1K9M - chains A and C of the 30 polymer chains in the assembly; structure by X-ray diffraction, 3.00 A resolution.

== Chain A ==
Molecule: 23S RRNA
Organism: Haloarcula marismortui
Sequence (2922 nucleotides; numbered 2 to 2923; the number before each row is that of its first residue):
     2 UUGGCUACUA UGCCAGCUGG UGGAUUGCUC GGCUCAGGCG CUGAUGAAGG ACGUGCCAAG
    62 CUGCGAUAAG CCAUGGGGAG CCGCACGGAG GCGAAGAACC AUGGAUUUCC GAAUGAGAAU
   122 CUCUCUAACA AUUGCUUCGC GCAAUGAGGA ACCCCGAGAA CUGAAACAUC UCAGUAUCGG
   182 GAGGAACAGA AAACGCAAUG UGAUGUCGUU AGUAACCGCG AGUGAACGCG AUACAGCCCA
   242 AACCGAAGCC CUCACGGGCA AUGUGGUGUC AGGGCUACCU CUCAUCAGCC GACCGUCUCG
   302 ACGAAGUCUC UUGGAACAGA GCGUGAUACA GGGUGACAAC CCCGUACUCG AGACCAGUAC
   362 GACGUGCGGU AGUGCCAGAG UAGCGGGGGU UGGAUAUCCC UCGCGAAUAA CGCAGGCAUC
   422 GACUGCGAAG GCUAAACACA ACCUGAGACC GAUAGUGAAC AAGUAGUGUG AACGAACGCU
   482 GCAAAGUACC CUCAGAAGGG AGGCGAAAUA GAGCAUGAAA UCAGUUGGCG AUCGAGCGAC
   542 AGGGCAUACA AGGUCCCUCG ACGAAUGACC GACGCGCGAG CGUCCAGUAA GACUCACGGG
   602 AAGCCGAUGU UCUGUCGUAC GUUUUGAAAA ACGAGCCAGG GAGUGUGUCU GCAUGGCAAG
   662 UCUAACCGGA GUAUCCGGGG AGGCACAGGG AAACCGACAU GGCCGCAGGG CUUUGCCCGA
   722 GGGCCGCCGU CUUCAAGGGC GGGGAGCCAU GUGGACACGA CCCGAAUCCG GACGAUCUAC
   782 GCAUGGACAA GAUGAAGCGU GCCGAAAGGC ACGUGGAAGU CUGUUAGAGU UGGUGUCCUA
   842 CAAUACCCUC UCGUGAUCUA UGUGUAGGGG UGAAAGGCCC AUCGAGUCCG GCAACAGCUG
   902 GUUCCAAUCG AAACAUGUCG AAGCAUGACC UCCGCCGAGG UAGUCUGUGA GGUAGAGCGA
   962 CCGAUUGGUG UGUCCGCCUC CGAGAGGAGU CGGCACACCU GUCAAACUCC AAACUUACAG
  1022 ACGCCGUUUG ACGCGGGGAU UCCGGUGCGC GGGGUAAGCC UGUGUACCAG GAGGGGAACA
  1082 ACCCAGAGAU AGGUUAAGGU CCCCAAGUGU GGAUUAAGUG UAAUCCUCUG AAGGUGGUCU
  1142 CGAGCCCUAG ACAGCCGGGA GGUGAGCUUA GAAGCAGCUA CCCUCUAAGA AAAGCGUAAC
  1202 AGCUUACCGG CCGAGGUUUG AGGCGCCCAA AAUGAUCGGG ACUCAAAUCC ACCACCGAGA
  1262 CCUGUCCGUA CCACUCAUAC UGGUAAUCGA GUAGAUUGGC GCUCUAAUUG GAUGGAAGUA
  1322 GGGGUGAAAA CUCCUAUGGA CCGAUUAGUG ACGAAAAUCC UGGCCAUAGU AGCAGCGAUA
  1382 GUCGGGUGAG AACCCCGACG GCCUAAUGGA UAAGGGUUCC UCAGCACUGC UGAUCAGCUG
  1442 AGGGUUAGCC GGUCCUAAGU CAUACCGCAA CUCGACUAUG ACGAAAUGGG AAACGGGUUA
  1502 AUAUUCCCGU GCCACUAUGC AGUGAAAGUU GACGCCCUGG GGUCGAUCAC GCUGGGCAUU
  1562 CGCCCAGUCG AACCGUCCAA CUCCGUGGAA GCCGUAAUGG CAGGAAGCGG ACGAACGGCG
  1622 GCAUAGGGAA ACGUGAUUCA ACCUGGGGCC CAUGAAAAGA CGAGCAUAGU GUCCGUACCG
  1682 AGAACCGACA CAGGUGUCCA UGGCGGCGAA AGCCAAGGCC UGUCGGGAGC AACCAACGUU
  1742 AGGGAAUUCG GCAAGUUAGU CCCGUACCUU CGGAAGAAGG GAUGCCUGCU CCGGAACGGA
  1802 GCAGGUCGCA GUGACUCGGA AGCUCGGACU GUCUAGUAAC AACAUAGGUG ACCGCAAAUC
  1862 CGCAAGGACU CGUACGGUCA CUGAAUCCUG CCCAGUGCAG GUAUCUGAAC ACCUCGUACA
  1922 AGAGGACGAA GGACCUGUCA ACGGCGGGGG UAACUAUGAC CCUCUUAAGG UAGCGUAGUA
  1982 CCUUGCCGCA UCAGUAGCGG CUUGCAUGAA UGGAUUAACC AGAGCUUCAC UGUCCCAACG
  2042 UUGGGCCCGG UGAACUGUAC AUUCCAGUGC GGAGUCUGGA GACACCCAGG GGGAAGCGAA
  2102 GACCCUAUGG AGCUUUACUG CAGGCUGUCG CUGAGACGUG GUCGCCGAUG UGCAGCAUAG
  2162 GUAGGAGACA CUACACAGGU ACCCGCGCUA GCGGGCCACC GAGUCAACAG UGAAAUACUA
  2222 CCCGUCGGUG ACUGCGACUC UCACUCCGGG AGGAGGACAC CGAUAGCCGG GCAGUUUGAC
  2282 UGGGGCGGUA CGCGCUCGAA AAGAUAUCGA GCGCGCCCUA UGGCUAUCUC AGCCGGGACA
  2342 GAGACCCGGC GAAGAGUGCA AGAGCAAAAG AUAGCUUGAC AGUGUUCUUC CCAACGAGGA
  2402 ACGCUGACGC GAAAGCGUGG UCUAGCGAAC CAAUUAGCCU GCUUGAUGCG GGCAAUUGAU
  2462 GACAGAAAAG CUACCCUAGG GAUAACAGAG UCGUCACUCG CAAGAGCACA UAUCGACCGA
  2522 GUGGCUUGCU ACCUCGAUGU CGGUUCCCUC CAUCCUGCCC GUGCAGAAGC GGGCAAGGGU
  2582 GAGGUUGUUC GCCUAUUAAA GGAGGUCGUG AGCUGGGUUU AGACCGUCGU GAGACAGGUC
  2642 GGCUGCUAUC UACUGGGUGU GUAAUGGUGU CUGACAAGAA CGACCGUAUA GUACGAGAGG
  2702 AACUACGGUU GGUGGCCACU GGUGUACCGG UUGUUCGAGA GAGCACGUGC CGGGUAGCCA
  2762 CGCCACACGG GGUAAGAGCU GAACGCAUCU AAGCUCGAAA CCCACUUGGA AAAGAGACAC
  2822 CGCCGAGGUC CCGCGUACAA GACGCGGUCG AUAGACUCGG GGUGUGCGCG UCGAGGUAAC
  2882 GAGACGUUAA GCCCACGAGC ACUAACAGAC CAAAGCCAUC AU
Disordered / not traced: 2-9, 126-127, 715, 971-998, 1560, 1952-1963, 2137-2236, 2339-2343, 2665-2666, 2915-2923
Differences from the reference sequence: conflict C560 (U3155 in 3377779)
Covalently attached groups: tylosin (TYK) linked to A2103
Metal / ion sites: Mg2+ site 1 near G28 (its only coordinating residue here); Na+ site 1: C40, G41; Na+ site 2: G56, A59, G61; Na+ site 3: G66, U107, U108; Mg2+ site 2 near U115 (its only coordinating residue here); Na+ site 4: C141, G142; Na+ site 5 near U146 (its only coordinating residue here); Mg2+ site 3: C162, U2276; K+ site 1: C162, U163, U172; Mg2+ site 4: A165, A167, C168; Na+ site 6: A165, A166, A167; Mg2+ site 5: A166, G219; 60 more Na+ sites not listed; 99 more Mg2+ sites not listed; 1 more K+ sites not listed
Residues lining bound ligands: tylosin (TYK): C839, A841, A843, A844, U845, G2099, A2100, G2102, A2538, G2540, G2646

== Chain C ==
Molecule: Ribosomal protein L2
Organism: Haloarcula marismortui
UniProtKB: P20276 (RL2_HALMA); residue numbers follow UniProt; this construct covers 1-239
Amino-acid sequence (239 residues; numbered 1 to 239; the number before each row is that of its first residue):
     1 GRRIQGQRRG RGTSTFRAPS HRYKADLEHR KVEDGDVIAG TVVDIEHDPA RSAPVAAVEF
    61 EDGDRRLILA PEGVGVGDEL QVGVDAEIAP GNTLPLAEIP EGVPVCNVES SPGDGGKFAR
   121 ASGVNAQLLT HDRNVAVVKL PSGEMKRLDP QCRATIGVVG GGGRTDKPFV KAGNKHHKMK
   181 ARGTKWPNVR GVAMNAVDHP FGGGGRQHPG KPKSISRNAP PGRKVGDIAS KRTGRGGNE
Disordered / not traced: 238-239
Metal / ion sites: Mg2+ site 1: Asp26 (shared with C1872(A), G1873(A) of chain A); Mg2+ site 2: Asn188 (shared with A1845(A), U1846(A), G1884(A) of chain A); Na+: Phe201, Gly203, His208; Mg2+ site 3: Gln207 (shared with U1883(A), U2012(A) of chain A)

== Interface between chain A and chain C ==
Contacting residue pairs (260):
  C781(A) with Thr15(C), hydrogen bond to the sugar
  G782(A) with Ser14(C), hydrogen bond to the sugar; Thr15(C), hydrogen bond to the sugar
  C783(A) with Ser14(C), sugar contact; His21(C), hydrogen bond to the phosphate; Arg22(C), phosphate contact; Lys180(C), phosphate contact
  A784(A) with His21(C), salt bridge to the phosphate; Arg22(C), salt bridge to the phosphate
  G820(A) with Lys171(C), salt bridge to the phosphate; Ala172(C), hydrogen bond to the base; Gly173(C), hydrogen bond to the base
  A857(A) with Ala172(C), base contact; Gly173(C), phosphate contact; His176(C), sugar contact; His177(C), salt bridge to the phosphate; Trp186(C), base contact
  U866(A) with Arg11(C), hydrogen bond to the sugar; Thr13(C), sugar contact
  A867(A) with Arg11(C), salt bridge to the phosphate
  G870(A) with Arg3(C), salt bridge to the phosphate
  G871(A) with Arg2(C), hydrogen bond to the base; Arg3(C), salt bridge to the phosphate; Arg8(C), salt bridge to the phosphate; Arg11(C), phosphate contact
  U872(A) with Arg2(C), hydrogen bond to the base; Arg8(C), hydrogen bond to the base; Thr13(C), hydrogen bond to the phosphate; Phe16(C), phosphate contact
  G873(A) with Arg2(C), base contact; Arg8(C), hydrogen bond to the base; Thr15(C), phosphate contact; Lys185(C), salt bridge to the phosphate; Asp198(C), hydrogen bond to the base
  A874(A) with Lys185(C), salt bridge to the phosphate; Pro187(C), sugar contact; Val189(C), sugar contact
  A875(A) with Val189(C), sugar contact; Ala193(C), hydrogen bond to the sugar; Met194(C), base contact; Asp198(C), base contact
  G877(A) with Asn195(C), hydrogen bond to the sugar; Val197(C), base contact
  G878(A) with Arg2(C), hydrogen bond to the base
  C879(A) with Arg2(C), base contact
  A886(A) with Gly1(C), hydrogen bond to the base; Arg2(C), base contact
  G1460(A) with Arg17(C), salt bridge to the phosphate
  C1652(A) with Ser52(C), phosphate contact; Arg164(C), hydrogen bond to the base; Thr165(C), base contact; Lys167(C), hydrogen bond to the base; Phe169(C), stacking on the base; Lys178(C), hydrogen bond to the base
  A1653(A) with His47(C), salt bridge to the phosphate; Ser52(C), hydrogen bond to the phosphate; His177(C), stacking on the base; Lys178(C), sugar contact
  U1654(A) with Lys24(C), sugar contact; His47(C), stacking on the base; Pro49(C), phosphate contact; Ala181(C), phosphate contact
  C1844(A) with Val189(C), phosphate contact; Arg190(C), salt bridge to the phosphate; Gln207(C), hydrogen bond to the phosphate
  A1845(A) with Pro187(C), phosphate contact; Asn188(C), phosphate contact; Val189(C), phosphate contact; Arg190(C), salt bridge to the phosphate
  U1846(A) with Ala172(C), hydrogen bond to the sugar; Trp186(C), sugar contact; Pro187(C), phosphate contact; Asn188(C), hydrogen bond to the phosphate
  A1847(A) with Phe169(C), hydrogen bond to the phosphate; Val170(C), hydrogen bond to the sugar; Lys171(C), sugar contact; Ala172(C), sugar contact; Lys175(C), salt bridge to the phosphate; Trp186(C), hydrogen bond to the phosphate
  G1848(A) with Pro168(C), phosphate contact; Phe169(C), hydrogen bond to the phosphate
  U1850(A) with Arg235(C), hydrogen bond to the phosphate
  G1851(A) with Gly226(C), base contact; Asp227(C), hydrogen bond to the base; Thr233(C), sugar contact; Gly234(C), sugar contact; Arg235(C), salt bridge to the phosphate
  A1852(A) with Asp227(C), sugar contact; Ile228(C), hydrogen bond to the sugar; Ser230(C), phosphate contact; Lys231(C), phosphate contact; Arg232(C), sugar contact
  C1853(A) with Arg217(C), hydrogen bond to the sugar; Ile228(C), sugar contact; Ala229(C), sugar contact; Lys231(C), salt bridge to the phosphate
  C1854(A) with Lys231(C), salt bridge to the phosphate
  G1855(A) with Phe118(C), base contact; Leu140(C), base contact; Pro141(C), base contact; Ser142(C), hydrogen bond to the base; Glu144(C), hydrogen bond to the sugar; Lys146(C), hydrogen bond to the phosphate
  C1856(A) with Lys117(C), sugar contact; Lys146(C), salt bridge to the phosphate
  A1857(A) with Ser110(C), hydrogen bond to the phosphate; Lys117(C), salt bridge to the phosphate
  A1859(A) with Arg217(C), hydrogen bond to the phosphate
  U1860(A) with Arg9(C), hydrogen bond to the base; Arg217(C), salt bridge to the phosphate; Lys224(C), salt bridge to the phosphate; Ile228(C), sugar contact
  C1861(A) with Gly6(C), hydrogen bond to the sugar; Gln7(C), hydrogen bond to the sugar; Gly10(C), hydrogen bond to the sugar; Pro221(C), phosphate contact; Lys224(C), phosphate contact
  C1862(A) with Arg3(C), hydrogen bond to the phosphate; Gln7(C), hydrogen bond to the phosphate; Gly10(C), sugar contact; Arg11(C), sugar contact; Pro221(C), phosphate contact
  G1863(A) with Arg3(C), salt bridge to the phosphate
  G1868(A) with Gly10(C), hydrogen bond to the base
  A1869(A) with Arg9(C), sugar contact; Gly12(C), sugar contact; Phe16(C), sugar contact; Arg17(C), phosphate contact
  C1870(A) with Arg9(C), hydrogen bond to the sugar; Phe16(C), sugar contact; Arg17(C), phosphate contact; Ala18(C), hydrogen bond to the phosphate; Gly183(C), phosphate contact
  U1871(A) with Ala18(C), sugar contact; Gly183(C), hydrogen bond to the phosphate
  C1872(A) with Ser20(C), hydrogen bond to the phosphate; Tyr23(C), sugar contact; Lys24(C), base contact; Ala25(C), hydrogen bond to the base; Asp26(C), hydrogen bond to the base; Ala50(C), sugar contact
  G1873(A) with Asp26(C), phosphate contact; Leu27(C), phosphate contact; Arg51(C), phosphate contact; Arg120(C), salt bridge to the phosphate
  U1874(A) with Arg51(C), salt bridge to the phosphate; Lys117(C), hydrogen bond to the sugar; Phe118(C), sugar contact; Ala119(C), hydrogen bond to the sugar; Arg120(C), salt bridge to the phosphate; Ala121(C), phosphate contact
  A1875(A) with Ala119(C), hydrogen bond to the phosphate; Arg120(C), hydrogen bond to the phosphate; Ala121(C), hydrogen bond to the phosphate; Val124(C), phosphate contact; Pro141(C), sugar contact; Ser142(C), hydrogen bond to the sugar
  C1876(A) with Ala121(C), sugar contact; Ser122(C), hydrogen bond to the sugar; Gly123(C), hydrogen bond to the base; Val124(C), base contact; Pro141(C), phosphate contact; Gly162(C), base contact; Gly163(C), hydrogen bond to the base; Arg164(C), hydrogen bond to the sugar; Thr165(C), hydrogen bond to the sugar
  G1877(A) with Arg164(C), salt bridge to the phosphate; Lys178(C), salt bridge to the phosphate
  G1878(A) with Arg182(C), salt bridge to the phosphate
  U1879(A) with Arg9(C), sugar contact; Gly183(C), phosphate contact; Thr184(C), hydrogen bond to the phosphate
  C1880(A) with Gly6(C), phosphate contact; Arg9(C), phosphate contact; Val225(C), sugar contact; Gly226(C), hydrogen bond to the sugar
  A1881(A) with His199(C), salt bridge to the phosphate; Phe201(C), phosphate contact; Lys213(C), sugar contact; Val225(C), phosphate contact; Gly226(C), sugar contact
  C1882(A) with Arg190(C), phosphate contact; Gly191(C), hydrogen bond to the phosphate; Val192(C), hydrogen bond to the phosphate; Phe201(C), phosphate contact; Lys213(C), sugar contact
  U1883(A) with Arg190(C), salt bridge to the phosphate
  G1884(A) with Arg190(C), base contact
  G1898(A) with Pro212(C), sugar contact; Ser214(C), hydrogen bond to the sugar
  C1899(A) with Ser214(C), sugar contact; Ile215(C), sugar contact; Ser216(C), sugar contact; Ala229(C), sugar contact; Ser230(C), hydrogen bond to the sugar
  A1900(A) with Ser216(C), phosphate contact; Arg217(C), hydrogen bond to the phosphate; Ala229(C), sugar contact; Ser230(C), sugar contact; Lys231(C), sugar contact
  G1938(A) with Lys231(C), hydrogen bond to the base
  U1939(A) with Arg232(C), hydrogen bond to the phosphate; Thr233(C), hydrogen bond to the sugar; Gly236(C), phosphate contact; Gly237(C), phosphate contact
  C1940(A) with Thr233(C), sugar contact; Gly234(C), sugar contact; Gly236(C), hydrogen bond to the phosphate
  A1941(A) with Gly234(C), sugar contact; Arg235(C), hydrogen bond to the phosphate; Gly236(C), phosphate contact
  A1942(A) with Pro212(C), base contact; Lys213(C), salt bridge to the phosphate; Asp227(C), sugar contact; Thr233(C), hydrogen bond to the sugar; Gly234(C), hydrogen bond to the phosphate
  C1943(A) with Pro209(C), phosphate contact; Gly210(C), sugar contact; Lys211(C), sugar contact; Pro212(C), sugar contact
  G1944(A) with His208(C), salt bridge to the phosphate; Pro209(C), phosphate contact
  U2012(A) with Gln207(C), sugar contact
  C2114(A) with Gly1(C), hydrogen bond to the phosphate; Ala196(C), phosphate contact; Val197(C), phosphate contact
  U2115(A) with Ala196(C), phosphate contact
  U2116(A) with Lys211(C), salt bridge to the phosphate
  A2123(A) with Pro220(C), base contact
  G2124(A) with Asn218(C), hydrogen bond to the base
  G2125(A) with Asn218(C), hydrogen bond to the sugar
  C2126(A) with Asn218(C), sugar contact
  C2248(A) with Ser111(C), hydrogen bond to the sugar; Pro112(C), hydrogen bond to the sugar
  G2249(A) with Gly113(C), sugar contact
  G2250(A) with Lys31(C), salt bridge to the phosphate; Glu33(C), base contact
  G2254(A) with Asp149(C), sugar contact
  A2255(A) with Asp149(C), sugar contact
  G2270(A) with Arg223(C), hydrogen bond to the phosphate
  G2271(A) with Arg223(C), salt bridge to the phosphate
  G2272(A) with Pro220(C), base contact; Pro221(C), sugar contact; Gly222(C), sugar contact; Arg223(C), salt bridge to the phosphate
  C2273(A) with Gly1(C), hydrogen bond to the phosphate
  C2625(A) with Gly205(C), phosphate contact; Gln207(C), phosphate contact
  C2629(A) with Arg206(C), base contact
  G2630(A) with Arg206(C), hydrogen bond to the base; His208(C), base contact
  U2631(A) with Gly210(C), sugar contact
  G2632(A) with His208(C), phosphate contact; Gly210(C), sugar contact
  A2633(A) with Gly202(C), phosphate contact; Gly203(C), phosphate contact; Gly204(C), hydrogen bond to the phosphate
  G2634(A) with Gly203(C), phosphate contact; Gly204(C), hydrogen bond to the phosphate; Gly205(C), hydrogen bond to the base
Other interface residues (no listed pair), chain A (101 interface residues in all): U858, G865, A876, A1459, C1651, G1655, A1843, U2117, A2274, C2626
Other interface residues (no listed pair), chain C (124 interface residues in all): Gln5, Val32, Asp114, Pro200

== In short ==
The interface between chain A and chain C involves 101 residues on one side and 124 on the other; the contacts
include 86 hydrogen bonds, 37 salt bridges and 3 aromatic stacking contacts. Among the polar pairs are
G820(A)-Ala172(C), G820(A)-Gly173(C) and G871(A)-Arg2(C).
Chain A is 23S RRNA and chain C is Ribosomal protein L2, both from Haloarcula marismortui; the structure,
Co-crystal structure of tylosin bound to the 50S ribosomal subunit of Haloarcula marismortui, was determined
by X-ray diffraction, deposited together with 1K8A, 1KD1 and 1M1K.
